PDB entry 6PGR | X-ray diffraction, 1.95 A resolution | chains A and B

# Chain A (and B)
Molecule: Deoxyhypusine synthase
Source organism: Homo sapiens
Notes: EC 2.5.1.46; chain B of this document is another copy of the same molecule, construct and numbering; everything in this record applies to it too
UniProt: P49366 (DHYS_HUMAN); residue numbers follow UniProt; this construct covers 1-369
Amino-acid sequence (372 residues; each row starts with the number of its first residue; numbers below 1 keep their minus sign (Gly-2 is residue -2)):
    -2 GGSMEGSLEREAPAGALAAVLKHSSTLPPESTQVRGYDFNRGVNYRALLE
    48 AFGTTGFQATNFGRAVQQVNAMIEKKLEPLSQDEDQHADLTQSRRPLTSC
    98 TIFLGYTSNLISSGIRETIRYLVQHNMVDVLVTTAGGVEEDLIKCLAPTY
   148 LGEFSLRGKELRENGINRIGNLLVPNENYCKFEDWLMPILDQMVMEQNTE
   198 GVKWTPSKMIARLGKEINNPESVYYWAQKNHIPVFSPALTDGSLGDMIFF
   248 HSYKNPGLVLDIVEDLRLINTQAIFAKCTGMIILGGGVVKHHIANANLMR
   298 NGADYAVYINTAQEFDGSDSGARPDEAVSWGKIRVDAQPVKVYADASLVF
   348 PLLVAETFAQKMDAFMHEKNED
Unresolved in the structure: -2 to 12, 23-26, 364-369 (chain B: -2 to 14, 78-81, 363-369)
Differences from the reference sequence: expression tag (-2 to 0)
Swiss-Prot annotation at these positions:
  - active site: Lys329 (Nucleophile)
  - binding site (NAD(+)): Ser105 to Ser109, Thr131 to Gly133, Glu137, Asp238, Gly283, Thr308, Ala309, Asp342, Ala343
  - binding site (spermidine): Glu136, Glu137, Asp243, His288, Gly314 to Asp316, Glu323 to Lys329
  - modified residue: Ser78 (Phosphoserine)
  - natural variant: Asn173 (N173S: In NEDSSWI), Tyr305 to Ile306 (deletion: In NEDSSWI)
  - mutagenesis: Asn106 (N106A: Strongly reduced NAD and spermidine binding. Reduced activity), Ser109 (S109A: Strongly reduced spermidine binding. Reduced activity), Glu137 (E137A: Strongly reduced NAD binding. Strongly reduced formation of covalent intermediate), Asp238 (D238A: Strongly reduced NAD binding. Strongly reduced formation of covalent intermediate), Asp243 (D243A: Reduces spermidine binding by 98%. Strongly reduced formation of covalent intermediate), Lys287 (K287A: Reduces covalent intermediate formation and deoxyhypusine synthesis by 99.5%. Retains low spermidine cleavage activity), His288 (H288A: Reduces spermidine binding by 98%. Strongly reduced NAD binding. Strongly reduced formation of covalent intermediate), Tyr305 (Y305A: Strongly reduced NAD binding. No effect on enzyme activity), Asp313 (D313A: Strongly reduced NAD binding), Asp316 (D316A: Reduces spermidine binding by 98%. Loss of covalent intermediate formation and deoxyhypusine synthesis), Ser317 (S317A: Strongly reduced NAD binding. No effect on enzyme activity), Glu323 (E323A: Reduces spermidine binding by 98%. Strongly reduced formation of covalent intermediate), 3 further mutagenesis entries in UniProt
Residues lining bound ligands: 6-BROMO-N- (8XY; 6-bromo-N-(1H-indol-4-yl)-1-benzothiophene-2-carboxamide): Phe100, Gly102, Tyr103, Thr104, Val129, Thr130, Thr131, Leu263, Ile266, Asn267, Ala270, Ile280, Leu281, Gly283, Gly284, Val285, Val286, His288, Ile290, Lys329

# Chain A / chain B interface
Contacting residue pairs (125):
  Ser105(A) - Asp316(B)
  Asn106(A) - Asp313(B)
  Asn106(A) - Gly314(B)
  Asn106(A) - Ser315(B)
  Phe151(A) - Glu311(B)
  Phe151(A) - Phe312(B)
  Phe151(A) - Arg320(B)  hydrogen bond (backbone-side chain)
  Leu153(A) - Asp322(B)
  Arg154(A) - Arg320(B)
  Arg154(A) - Asp322(B)  salt bridge
  Gly155(A) - Asp322(B)  hydrogen bond (backbone-side chain)
  Gly155(A) - Val325(B)
  Lys156(A) - Val325(B)
  Lys156(A) - Val332(B)
  Arg159(A) - Asn292(B)
  Arg159(A) - Asn298(B)
  Arg159(A) - Val325(B)
  Ile163(A) - Ser326(B)
  Asn164(A) - His289(B)  hydrogen bond
  Asn164(A) - Ser326(B)
  Asn164(A) - Trp327(B)
  Arg165(A) - Arg320(B)
  Arg165(A) - Glu323(B)  salt bridge
  Arg165(A) - Ser326(B)  hydrogen bond (backbone-side chain)
  Arg165(A) - Trp327(B)  hydrogen bond (backbone-side chain)
  Ile166(A) - Glu323(B)
  Ile166(A) - Trp327(B)  hydrophobic
  Gly167(A) - Glu323(B)  hydrogen bond (backbone-side chain)
  Asn173(A) - His289(B)
  Tyr176(A) - His289(B)
  Tyr176(A) - Trp327(B)
  Pro234(A) - Pro234(B)
  Pro234(A) - Asp238(B)
  Pro234(A) - Ile259(B)
  Thr237(A) - Ile259(B)
  Thr237(A) - Leu263(B)
  Asp238(A) - Pro234(B)
  Asp238(A) - Val286(B)
  Asp238(A) - Lys287(B)
  Asp238(A) - His288(B)
  Gly239(A) - Lys287(B)
  Gly239(A) - His288(B)
  Ser240(A) - Lys287(B)
  Gly242(A) - Leu263(B)
  Asp243(A) - His288(B)
  Asp243(A) - His289(B)  hydrogen bond (side chain-backbone)
  Asp243(A) - Ile290(B)  hydrogen bond (side chain-backbone)
  Ile245(A) - Leu263(B)  hydrophobic
  Phe246(A) - Leu263(B)
  Phe246(A) - Arg264(B)
  Phe246(A) - Asn267(B)
  Phe246(A) - Ile290(B)  hydrophobic
  Ser249(A) - Arg264(B)  hydrogen bond
  Tyr250(A) - Ile271(B)
  Leu255(A) - Val260(B)
  Val256(A) - Asp258(B)
  Leu257(A) - Leu257(B)
  Leu257(A) - Asp258(B)  hydrogen bond (backbone-side chain)
  Leu257(A) - Ile259(B)  hydrogen bond (backbone-backbone)
  Leu257(A) - Val260(B)  hydrophobic
  Asp258(A) - Val256(B)
  Asp258(A) - Leu257(B)  hydrogen bond (side chain-backbone)
  Ile259(A) - Pro234(B)
  Ile259(A) - Thr237(B)
  Ile259(A) - Leu257(B)  hydrogen bond (backbone-backbone)
  Ile259(A) - Ile259(B)  hydrophobic
  Val260(A) - Leu255(B)
  Val260(A) - Leu257(B)
  Leu263(A) - Thr237(B)
  Leu263(A) - Gly242(B)
  Leu263(A) - Ile245(B)  hydrophobic
  Arg264(A) - Phe246(B)
  Asn267(A) - Phe246(B)
  Val286(A) - Asp238(B)
  Lys287(A) - Asp238(B)
  Lys287(A) - Gly239(B)
  Lys287(A) - Ser240(B)
  His288(A) - Asp238(B)
  His288(A) - Gly239(B)
  His288(A) - Asp243(B)
  His289(A) - Asn164(B)
  His289(A) - Asn173(B)
  His289(A) - Tyr176(B)
  His289(A) - Asp243(B)  hydrogen bond (backbone-side chain)
  Ile290(A) - Asp243(B)  hydrogen bond (backbone-side chain)
  Ile290(A) - Phe246(B)  hydrophobic
  Ile290(A) - Phe247(B)  hydrophobic
  Asn292(A) - Arg159(B)  hydrogen bond
  Thr308(A) - Phe312(B)
  Thr308(A) - Asp313(B)  hydrogen bond
  Glu311(A) - Phe151(B)
  Phe312(A) - Phe151(B)
  Phe312(A) - Thr308(B)
  Phe312(A) - Asp342(B)
  Asp313(A) - Asn106(B)  hydrogen bond (backbone-side chain)
  Asp313(A) - Thr308(B)  hydrogen bond
  Asp313(A) - Asp342(B)
  Gly314(A) - Asn106(B)
  Ser315(A) - Asn106(B)
  Arg320(A) - Phe151(B)  hydrogen bond (side chain-backbone)
  Arg320(A) - Arg154(B)
  Arg320(A) - Arg165(B)
  Asp322(A) - Leu153(B)
  Asp322(A) - Arg154(B)  salt bridge
  Asp322(A) - Gly155(B)  hydrogen bond (side chain-backbone)
  Glu323(A) - Arg165(B)  salt bridge
  Glu323(A) - Ile166(B)
  Glu323(A) - Gly167(B)  hydrogen bond (side chain-backbone)
  Val325(A) - Gly155(B)
  Val325(A) - Lys156(B)
  Val325(A) - Arg159(B)
  Ser326(A) - Leu158(B)
  Ser326(A) - Arg159(B)
  Ser326(A) - Ile163(B)
  Ser326(A) - Asn164(B)
  Ser326(A) - Arg165(B)  hydrogen bond (side chain-backbone)
  Trp327(A) - Arg159(B)
  Trp327(A) - Asn164(B)
  Trp327(A) - Arg165(B)  hydrogen bond (side chain-backbone)
  Trp327(A) - Ile166(B)  hydrophobic
  Trp327(A) - Tyr176(B)
  Gly328(A) - Arg159(B)
  Val332(A) - Lys156(B)
  Asp342(A) - Phe312(B)
  Asp342(A) - Asp313(B)
Other interface residues (no listed pair), chain A (65 interface residues in all): Glu137, Ser152, Leu158, Pro203, Ala235, Phe247, Thr268, Ala293, Asp316
Other interface residues (no listed pair), chain B (65 interface residues in all): Ser105, Glu137, Ser152, Pro203, Ala235, Thr268, Ala293, Gly328

# In short
The chain A/chain B interface involves 65 residues from each chain; the contacts include 24 hydrogen bonds and
4 salt bridges. Polar contacts include Arg154(A)-Asp322(B), Arg165(A)-Glu323(B) and Phe151(A)-Arg320(B). Bound
to chain A: 6-BROMO-N-.
Both chains are Deoxyhypusine synthase (Homo sapiens). Entry 6PGR (Cocomplex structure of Deoxyhypusine
synthase with inhibitor 6-BROMO-N-(1H-INDOL-4-YL)-1-BENZOTHIOPHENE-2-CARBOXAMIDE) was determined by X-ray
diffraction (same publication as 6P4V).
